2H54 - chains A and B of the 3 polymer chains in the assembly; structure by X-ray diffraction, 1.80 A resolution.

# Chain A
Molecule: Caspase-1
From: Homo sapiens
Notes: EC 3.4.22.36; fragment: p20 subunit, residues 120-297
Reference sequence: P29466 (CASP1_HUMAN); residue numbers follow UniProt; this construct covers 120-297
Chain sequence (178 residues; each row starts with the number of its first residue):
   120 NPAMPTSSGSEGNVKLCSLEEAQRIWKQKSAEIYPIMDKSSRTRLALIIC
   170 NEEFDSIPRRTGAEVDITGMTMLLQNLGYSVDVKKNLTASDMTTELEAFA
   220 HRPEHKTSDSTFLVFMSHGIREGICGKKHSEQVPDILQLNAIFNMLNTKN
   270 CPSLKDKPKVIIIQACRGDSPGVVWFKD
Disordered / not traced: 120-124, 146-148
UniProt features mapped onto this chain:
  - active site: His237, Cys285
  - cross-link: Lys134 (Glycyl lysine isopeptide (Lys-Gly) (interchain with G-Cter in ubiquitin))
  - mutagenesis: Cys285 (C285A/S: Loss of protease activity. Loss of SPHK2 cleavage and release in apoptotic cells), Trp294 (W294A: Mediates autoprocessing but is unable to interact with Gasdermin-D (GSDMD) and mediate its cleavage), Asp297 (D297N: In IDL(uncl); abolished cleavage in the interdomain region; when associated with 315-N-N-316)
What the authors report for this chain:
  - conformationally variable residues (side-chain flip): Arg286
  - catalytic residues: Cys285 (citing earlier work)
  - mutagenesis - R286A (230-fold): decreased catalytic activity
  - allosteric site: Arg286

# Chain B
Molecule: Caspase-1
From: Homo sapiens
Notes: EC 3.4.22.36; fragment: p10 subunit, residues 317-404
Reference sequence: P29466 (CASP1_HUMAN); residue numbers follow UniProt; this construct covers 317-404
Chain sequence (88 residues; numbered 317 to 404; the number before each row is that of its first residue):
   317 AIKKAHIEKDFIAFCSSTPDNVSWRHPTMGSVFIGRLIEHMQEYACSCDV
   367 EEIFRKVRFSFEQPDGRAQMPATERVTLTRCFYLFPGH
Construct notes: engineered mutation Ala388 (Thr in P29466)
UniProt features mapped onto this chain:
  - mutagenesis: Ile318 to Lys320 (Abolished ability to cleave IL18), Ile318 (I318N: Mediates autoprocessing but is unable to interact with Gasdermin-D (GSDMD) and mediate its cleavage), Lys320 (K320A: Abolishes cleavage of Gasdermin-D (GSDMD))
What the authors report for this chain:
  - mutagenesis - S332A (4-fold), S333A (2-fold or less), T334A (2-fold or less), D336A (2-fold or less), N337A (2-fold or less), S339A (7-fold), T388A (2-fold or less), E390A (130-fold): decreased catalytic activity
  - conformationally variable residues (side-chain flip): Glu390
  - allosteric site: Ser332, Ser339, Glu390

# Interface between chain A and chain B
Residue-residue contacts - 127 pairs, chain A then chain B:
  Glu130(A) - Gly403(B)
  Asn132(A) - Gln358(B)
  Val133(A) - Gln358(B)
  Val133(A) - Pro402(B)  hydrophobic
  Lys134(A) - Gln358(B)  hydrogen bond (backbone-backbone)
  Lys134(A) - Glu359(B)  salt bridge
  Lys134(A) - Cys362(B)
  Lys134(A) - Pro402(B)
  Leu135(A) - Cys362(B)
  Leu135(A) - Pro402(B)
  Cys136(A) - Cys362(B)  hydrogen bond (side chain-backbone)
  Cys136(A) - Pro402(B)  hydrogen bond (backbone-backbone)
  Cys136(A) - His404(B)  hydrogen bond (backbone-side chain)
  Ser137(A) - His404(B)
  Leu138(A) - His404(B)
  Ile144(A) - Tyr399(B)  hydrophobic
  Trp145(A) - Phe401(B)
  Ala150(A) - Arg396(B)  hydrogen bond (backbone-side chain)
  Glu151(A) - Arg396(B)
  Glu151(A) - Cys397(B)  hydrogen bond (backbone-backbone)
  Ile152(A) - Arg396(B)  hydrogen bond (backbone-side chain)
  Ile152(A) - Cys397(B)
  Ile152(A) - Tyr399(B)  hydrophobic
  Tyr153(A) - Asp326(B)  hydrogen bond
  Tyr153(A) - Leu394(B)
  Tyr153(A) - Thr395(B)  hydrogen bond (side chain-backbone)
  Tyr153(A) - Arg396(B)
  Tyr153(A) - Cys397(B)  hydrogen bond (backbone-backbone)
  Tyr153(A) - Phe398(B)  hydrophobic
  Ile155(A) - Tyr399(B)
  Ile155(A) - Phe401(B)  hydrophobic
  Lys158(A) - Gly403(B)  hydrogen bond (side chain-backbone)
  Lys158(A) - His404(B)
  Arg161(A) - His404(B)  hydrogen bond (side chain-backbone)
  Arg179(A) - Arg341(B)
  Arg179(A) - Ser347(B)
  Thr180(A) - Arg341(B)  hydrogen bond (backbone-side chain)
  Thr180(A) - His342(B)
  Thr180(A) - Pro343(B)
  Gly181(A) - Pro343(B)  hydrogen bond (backbone-backbone)
  Gly181(A) - Gly346(B)
  Val184(A) - Thr344(B)
  Val184(A) - Met345(B)
  Asp185(A) - Gly346(B)
  Asp185(A) - Ser347(B)  hydrogen bond
  Asp185(A) - Ile350(B)
  Gly188(A) - Ile354(B)
  Met189(A) - Ile350(B)  hydrophobic
  Met189(A) - Ile354(B)  hydrophobic
  Leu192(A) - Ile354(B)  hydrophobic
  Leu192(A) - Met357(B)  hydrophobic
  Leu196(A) - Met357(B)  hydrophobic
  Leu196(A) - Leu400(B)  hydrophobic
  Tyr198(A) - Phe398(B)
  Tyr198(A) - Leu400(B)
  Ser229(A) - Phe398(B)
  Met235(A) - Ile350(B)  hydrophobic
  His237(A) - Arg341(B)
  Arg240(A) - Pro335(B)
  Arg240(A) - Asp336(B)  salt bridge
  Leu258(A) - Glu390(B)
  Asn259(A) - Arg391(B)
  Phe262(A) - Glu324(B)
  Phe262(A) - Phe327(B)  hydrophobic
  Phe262(A) - Ala329(B)  hydrophobic
  Phe262(A) - Arg391(B)
  Leu265(A) - Phe327(B)
  Asn266(A) - Ile323(B)
  Asn266(A) - Phe327(B)
  Thr267(A) - His322(B)  hydrogen bond (side chain-backbone)
  Thr267(A) - Ile323(B)  hydrogen bond (backbone-backbone)
  Lys268(A) - Ile323(B)
  Lys274(A) - Ala321(B)
  Asp275(A) - Lys325(B)  salt bridge
  Asp275(A) - Asp326(B)
  Lys276(A) - Asp326(B)
  Pro277(A) - Asp326(B)
  Pro277(A) - Phe398(B)  hydrophobic
  Lys278(A) - Lys325(B)  hydrogen bond (side chain-backbone)
  Lys278(A) - Asp326(B)  hydrogen bond (backbone-backbone)
  Lys278(A) - Phe327(B)
  Lys278(A) - Ile328(B)  hydrogen bond (backbone-backbone)
  Val279(A) - Ile328(B)
  Val279(A) - Phe370(B)  hydrophobic
  Val279(A) - Phe398(B)  hydrophobic
  Ile280(A) - Phe327(B)  hydrophobic
  Ile280(A) - Ile328(B)  hydrogen bond (backbone-backbone)
  Ile280(A) - Ala329(B)
  Ile280(A) - Phe330(B)  hydrogen bond (backbone-backbone)
  Ile281(A) - Phe330(B)
  Ile281(A) - Phe349(B)  hydrophobic
  Ile281(A) - Leu353(B)  hydrophobic
  Ile281(A) - Phe370(B)  hydrophobic
  Ile282(A) - Phe330(B)  hydrogen bond (backbone-backbone)
  Ile282(A) - Cys331(B)
  Ile282(A) - Ser332(B)  hydrogen bond (backbone-backbone)
  Ile282(A) - Phe349(B)
  Gln283(A) - Ser332(B)
  Gln283(A) - Ser339(B)
  Gln283(A) - Trp340(B)
  Gln283(A) - Ser347(B)
  Gln283(A) - Phe349(B)
  Gln283(A) - Ile350(B)
  Ala284(A) - Ser332(B)  hydrogen bond (backbone-side chain)
  Ala284(A) - Ser333(B)
  Ala284(A) - Ser339(B)  hydrogen bond (backbone-side chain)
  Cys285(A) - Asn337(B)
  Cys285(A) - Val338(B)  hydrophobic
  Cys285(A) - Ser339(B)  hydrogen bond (side chain-backbone)
  Arg286(A) - Cys331(B)
  Arg286(A) - Ser333(B)  hydrogen bond (side chain-backbone)
  Arg286(A) - Thr334(B)
  Arg286(A) - Pro335(B)
  Arg286(A) - Asp336(B)  hydrogen bond (backbone-backbone)
  Arg286(A) - Asn337(B)  hydrogen bond (backbone-backbone)
  Arg286(A) - Glu390(B)  salt bridge
  Gly287(A) - Asp336(B)
  Gly287(A) - Asn337(B)
  Gly287(A) - Val338(B)
  Asp288(A) - Asp336(B)  hydrogen bond (backbone-backbone)
  Asp288(A) - Val338(B)
  Ser289(A) - Asp336(B)  hydrogen bond
  Ser289(A) - Asn337(B)
  Ser289(A) - Val338(B)  hydrogen bond (backbone-backbone)
  Pro290(A) - Ala384(B)
  Gly291(A) - Asn337(B)
  Val292(A) - Ala384(B)  hydrophobic
Other interface residues (no listed pair), chain A (62 interface residues in all): Ala141, Arg163, Arg178, Phe231, Asn263
Other interface residues (no listed pair), chain B (54 interface residues in all): Ala361, Pro380, Ala388, Thr393

# In short
Chain A and chain B form an interface of 62 and 54 residues respectively, with 33 hydrogen bonds and 4 salt
bridges. Polar contacts include Lys134(A)-Glu359(B), Arg240(A)-Asp336(B) and Asp275(A)-Lys325(B). The paper
reports the catalytic residue Cys285(A); S332A, S333A and T334A of chain B, among others, reduce catalytic
activity; 9 substitutions were tested in all.
Here chain A is Caspase-1 and chain B is Caspase-1, both from Homo sapiens. Entry 2H54 (Crystal structure of
human caspase-1 (Thr388->Ala) in complex with
3-[2-(2-benzyloxycarbonylamino-3-methyl-butyrylamino)-propionylamino]-4-oxo-pentanoic acid (z-VAD-FMK)) was
determined by X-ray diffraction, deposited together with 2H4W, 2H4Y and 2H51.
